Entry 1J7Y (X-ray diffraction, 1.70 A resolution); this record covers chains A and D of the 4 polymer chains in the assembly.

# Chain A
Protein: Hemoglobin
Source organism: Homo sapiens
Notes: fragment: alpha chain
Reference sequence: P69905 (HBA_HUMAN); residues 1-141 here = UniProt positions 1-141
Amino-acid sequence (141 residues; numbered 1 to 141; the number before each row is that of its first residue):
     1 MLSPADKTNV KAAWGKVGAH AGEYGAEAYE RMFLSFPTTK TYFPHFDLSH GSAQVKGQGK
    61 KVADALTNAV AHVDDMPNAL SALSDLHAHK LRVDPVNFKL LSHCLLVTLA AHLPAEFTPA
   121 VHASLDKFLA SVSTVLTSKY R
Construct notes: engineered mutation Met-1 (Val in P69905), Tyr-29 (Leu in P69905), Gln-58 (His in P69905)
Ion coordination: heme Fe near His-87 (its only coordinating residue here)
Ligand contacts: heme (HEM): Tyr-29, Met-32, Thr-39, Tyr-42, Phe-43, His-45, Phe-46, Gln-58, Lys-61, Val-62, Ala-65, Leu-66, Leu-83, Leu-86, His-87, Leu-91, Val-93, Asn-97, Phe-98, Leu-101, Leu-105, Val-132, Leu-136
Swiss-Prot annotation at these positions:
  - site: Lys-61 (Not glycated)
  - natural variant: Asp-6 (A6D: In J-Toronto; this construct carries the variant), Ala-13 (A13D: In J-Paris 1/J-Aljezur), Glu-27 (A27E: In Shenyang; this construct carries the variant), Lys-61 (K61N: In Zambia; deletion: In Clinic), Asp-64 (A64D: In Pontoise; this construct carries the variant), Asp-75 (D75A: In Lille; D75G: In Chapel Hill; D75N: In G-Pest), Ala-111 (A111D: In Petah Tikva)

# Chain D
Protein: Hemoglobin
Source organism: Homo sapiens
Notes: fragment: beta chain
Reference sequence: P68871 (HBB_HUMAN); numbering as in UniProt (aligned over 1-146)
Amino-acid sequence (146 residues; each row starts with the number of its first residue):
     1 MHLTPEEKSA VTALWGKVNV DEVGGEAYGR LLVVYPWTQR FFESFGDLST PDAVMGNPKV
    61 KAQGKKVLGA FSDGLAHLDN LKGTFATLSE LHCDKLHVDP ENFRLLGNVL VCVLAHHFGK
   121 EFTPPVQAAY QKVVAGVANA LAHKYH
Construct notes: engineered mutation Met-1 (Val in P68871), Tyr-28 (Leu in P68871), Gln-63 (His in P68871)
Ion coordination: heme Fe: His-92 (together with carbon monoxide)
Ligand contacts: carbon monoxide / heme: Tyr-28, Leu-31, Thr-38, Phe-41, Phe-42, Gln-63, Lys-66, Val-67, Ala-70, Phe-71, Phe-85, Leu-88, Leu-91, His-92, Leu-96, Val-98, Asn-102, Phe-103, Leu-106, Val-137, Leu-141
Swiss-Prot annotation at these positions:
  - natural variant: Leu-3 (H3L: In Graz; this construct carries the variant), Glu-7 (E7A: In G-Makassar; E7K: In Hb C; E7Q: In Machida; E7V: In SKCA), Lys-8 (E8K: In G-Siriraj; this construct carries the variant), Val-11 (A11V: In Iraq-Halabja; this construct carries the variant), Gly-16 (W16G: In Randwick; this construct carries the variant), Val-23 (E23V: In D-Granada; this construct carries the variant), Gly-24 (V24G: In Miyashiro; this construct carries the variant), Gly-25 (G25D: In Moscva; G25R: In Riverdale-Bronx; G25V: In Savannah), Leu-32 (L32P: In Yokohama), Val-33 (L33V: In Muscat; this construct carries the variant), Arg-40 (Q40R: In Tianshui; this construct carries the variant), Phe-42 (F42Y: In Mequon; deletion: In Bruxelles), 11 further natural variant entries in UniProt

# Chain A / chain D interface
Residue-residue contacts (27; chain A residue first):
  Pro-37(A) with His-146(D)
  Thr-38(A) with Pro-100(D)
  Lys-40(A) with His-146(D), hydrogen bond (side chain-backbone)
  Thr-41(A) with His-97(D); Val-98(D); Asp-99(D); Tyr-145(D)
  Tyr-42(A) with Arg-40(D); Asp-99(D), hydrogen bond
  Pro-44(A) with His-97(D)
  Leu-91(A) with Arg-40(D), hydrogen bond (backbone-side chain)
  Arg-92(A) with Trp-37(D); Arg-40(D), hydrogen bond (backbone-side chain); Glu-43(D), salt bridge
  Asp-94(A) with Trp-37(D), hydrogen bond; Asp-99(D); Glu-101(D); Leu-105(D)
  Pro-95(A) with Trp-37(D)
  Val-96(A) with Glu-101(D)
  Asn-97(A) with Asp-99(D), hydrogen bond
  Tyr-140(A) with Pro-36(D); Trp-37(D), hydrophobic
  Arg-141(A) with Val-34(D), hydrogen bond (side chain-backbone); Tyr-35(D); Pro-36(D); Trp-37(D)
Other interface residues (no listed pair), chain D (15 interface residues in all): Gln-39

# Summary
Chain A and chain D form an interface of 14 and 15 residues respectively; the contacts include 7 hydrogen
bonds and 1 salt bridge. Among the polar pairs are Arg-92(A)/Glu-43(D), Lys-40(A)/His-146(D) and
Tyr-42(A)/Asp-99(D). Ligands of chain A: heme.
Here chain A is Hemoglobin and chain D is Hemoglobin, both from Homo sapiens. Entry 1J7Y (Crystal structure of
partially ligated mutant of HbA) was determined by X-ray diffraction together with 1J7S and 1J7W from the same
study.
